1BGB - chains C and B of the 4 polymer chains in the assembly; structure by X-ray diffraction, 2.00 A resolution.

Chain C:
Molecule: 11-nt DNA strand
Sequence (11 nucleotides; numbered 801 to 811; the number before each row is that of its first residue):
   801 CGGGATATCCC

Chain B:
Molecule: Ecorv endonuclease
From: Escherichia coli
Notes: EC 3.1.21.4
Reference sequence: P04390 (T2E5_ECOLI); residues 2-245 here correspond to UniProt positions 1-244 (UniProt number = residue number - 1)
Amino-acid sequence (244 residues; numbered 2 to 245; the number before each row is that of its first residue):
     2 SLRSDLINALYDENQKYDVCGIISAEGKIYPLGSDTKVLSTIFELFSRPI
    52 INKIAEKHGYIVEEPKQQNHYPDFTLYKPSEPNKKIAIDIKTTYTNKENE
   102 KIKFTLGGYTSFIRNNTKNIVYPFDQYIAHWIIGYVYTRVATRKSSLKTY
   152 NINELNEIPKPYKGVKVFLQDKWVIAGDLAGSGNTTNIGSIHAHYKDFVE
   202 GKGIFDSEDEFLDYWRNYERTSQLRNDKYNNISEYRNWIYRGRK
Unresolved in the structure: 12-18, 98-101, 142-146

Chain C / chain B interface:
Contacting residue pairs - 26 pairs, chain C then chain B:
  DA805(C) with Asn70(B), base contact; Thr111(B), hydrogen bond to the phosphate; Ser112(B), phosphate contact; Asn120(B), sugar contact
  DT806(C) with Asn70(B), sugar contact; Gly109(B), phosphate contact; Ser112(B), hydrogen bond to the phosphate; Phe113(B), phosphate contact; Thr186(B), base contact
  DA807(C) with Asp90(B), phosphate contact; Lys92(B), salt bridge to the phosphate; Thr186(B), base contact
  DT808(C) with Ser41(B), sugar contact; Ile91(B), phosphate contact; Lys92(B), phosphate contact; Thr93(B), hydrogen bond to the phosphate; Thr106(B), phosphate contact; Ser183(B), base contact; Thr186(B), hydrogen bond to the base; Asn188(B), base contact
  DC809(C) with Thr37(B), phosphate contact; Thr94(B), hydrogen bond to the phosphate; Tyr95(B), phosphate contact; Gly182(B), hydrogen bond to the base; Ser183(B), base contact
  DC810(C) with Tyr95(B), hydrogen bond to the phosphate
Other interface residues (no listed pair), chain C (7 interface residues in all): DG804
Other interface residues (no listed pair), chain B (22 interface residues in all): His71, Tyr72, Gly108

Summary:
The interface between chain C and chain B involves 7 residues on one side and 22 on the other, with 7 hydrogen
bonds and 1 salt bridge. Polar pairs include DT808(C)-Thr186(B), DC809(C)-Gly182(B) and DA805(C)-Thr111(B).
Chain C is an 11-nt DNA strand and chain B is Ecorv endonuclease (Escherichia coli); the structure, Ecorv
endonuclease complex with 5'-cgggatatccc DNA, was determined by X-ray diffraction.
